PDB entry 4EYL | X-ray diffraction, 1.90 A resolution | chain A

# Chain A
Name: Beta-lactamase NDM-1
Source organism: Klebsiella pneumoniae
Notes: EC 3.5.2.6
UniProtKB: C7C422 (BLAN1_KLEPN); residues 1-270 here = UniProt positions 1-270
Chain sequence (272 residues; each row starts with the number of its first residue):
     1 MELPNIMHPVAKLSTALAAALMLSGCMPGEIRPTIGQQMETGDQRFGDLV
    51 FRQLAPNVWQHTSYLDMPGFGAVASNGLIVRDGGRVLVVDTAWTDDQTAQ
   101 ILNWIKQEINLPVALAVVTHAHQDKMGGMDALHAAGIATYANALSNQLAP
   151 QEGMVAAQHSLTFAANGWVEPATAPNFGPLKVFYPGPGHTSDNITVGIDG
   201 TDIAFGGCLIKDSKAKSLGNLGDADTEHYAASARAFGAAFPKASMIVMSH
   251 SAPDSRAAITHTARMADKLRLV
Unresolved in the structure: 1-41
Sequence notes: expression tag (271-272)
Metal / ion sites: Zn2+ site 1: His120, His122, His189 (together with Meropenem, hydroxylated form); Zn2+ site 2: Asp124, Cys208, His250 (together with Meropenem, hydroxylated form)
Small-molecule neighbours: Meropenem, hydroxylated form (0RV; (2S)-2-[(1S,2R)-1-carboxy-2-hydroxypropyl]-4-{[(3S,5S)-5-(dimethylcarbamoyl)pyrrolidin-3-yl]sulfanyl}-3-methyl-2H-pyrro le-5-carboxylic acid): Val73, Trp93, His120, His122, Gln123, Asp124, His189, Cys208, Lys211, Leu218, Gly219, Asn220, His250
Swiss-Prot annotation at these positions:
  - binding site (Zn(2+)): His120, His122, Asp124, His189, Cys208, His250
  - binding site (substrate): Lys211, Asn220

# In short
Chain A binds Meropenem, hydroxylated form. His120, His122 and His189 form the Zn2+ site 1. Asp124, Cys208 and
His250 form the Zn2+ site 2. Curated annotation (UniProt) lists 6 Zn2+-binding residues and substrate-binding
residues Lys211 and Asn220.
Chain A is Beta-lactamase NDM-1 (Klebsiella pneumoniae); the structure, Crystal structure of NDM-1 bound to
hydrolyzed meropenem, was determined by X-ray diffraction together with 4EYB, 4EXS, 4EXY, 4EY2 and 4EYF from
the same study.
